Entry 7OW6 (X-ray diffraction, 2.64 A resolution); this record covers chains D and E of the 5 polymer chains in the assembly.

[Chain D]
Molecule: TCR alpha
From: Homo sapiens
Sequence (203 residues; row label = number of the first residue in the row):
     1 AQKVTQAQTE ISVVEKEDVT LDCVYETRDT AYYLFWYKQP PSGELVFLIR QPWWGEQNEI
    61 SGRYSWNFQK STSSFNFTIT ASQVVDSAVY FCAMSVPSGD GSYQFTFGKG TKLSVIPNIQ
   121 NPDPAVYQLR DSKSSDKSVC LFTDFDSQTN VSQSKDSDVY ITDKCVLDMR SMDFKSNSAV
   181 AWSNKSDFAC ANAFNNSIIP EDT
Not modelled in the structure: 153-156, 168-174, 186-188, 196-203
Cystine bridges: Cys23-Cys92, Cys140-Cys190
Reported in the primary citation:
  - specificity-determining residues: Arg50, Pro52, Trp53, Lys70 (from molecular simulation)

[Chain E]
Molecule: TCR beta
From: Homo sapiens
Sequence (246 residues; numbered 0 to 245; the number before each row is that of its first residue; numbering starts at 0):
     0 MNAGVTQTPK FRVLKTGQSM TLLCAQDMNH EYMYWYRQDP GMGLRLIHYS VGEGTTAKGE
    60 VPDGYNVSRL KKQNFLLGLE SAAPSQTSVY FCASKVGPGQ HNSPLHFGNG TRLTVTEDLN
   120 KVFPPEVAVF EPSEAEISHT QKATLVCLAT GFYPDHVELS WWVNGKEVHS GVCTDPQPLK
   180 EQPALNDSRY ALSSRLRVSA TFWQDPRNHF RCQVQFYGLS ENDEWTQDRA KPVTQIVSAE
   240 AWGRAD
Not modelled in the structure: 245
Cystine bridges: Cys23-Cys91, Cys146-Cys211
Reported in the primary citation:
  - specificity-determining residues: Lys94, Gln99, His100, Asn101 (from molecular simulation)

[Chain D / chain E interface]
Cross-chain cystine bridges: Cys165(D)-Cys172(E)
Residue-residue contacts - 80 pairs, chain D then chain E:
  Tyr33(D) with Asn101(E)
  Phe35(D) with Asn101(E); Ser102(E); Pro103(E), hydrophobic
  Tyr37(D) with Pro103(E); Leu104(E), hydrogen bond (side chain-backbone); Phe106(E), hydrophobic
  Gln39(D) with Gln37(E), hydrogen bond; Phe90(E)
  Gly43(D) with Phe90(E)
  Leu45(D) with Phe106(E), hydrophobic
  Phe47(D) with Pro103(E), hydrophobic
  Arg50(D) with Asn101(E), hydrogen bond (side chain-backbone); Pro103(E)
  Phe91(D) with Gln37(E)
  Asp100(D) with Val50(E)
  Gly101(D) with His100(E)
  Ser102(D) with Tyr31(E); Val50(E)
  Tyr103(D) with His100(E)
  Gln104(D) with Tyr33(E), hydrogen bond; Tyr48(E)
  Phe105(D) with Lys94(E); Ser102(E); Pro103(E), hydrophobic; Leu104(E), hydrophobic
  Phe107(D) with Tyr35(E); Leu43(E), hydrophobic; Leu104(E), hydrophobic; Phe106(E), hydrophobic
  Lys109(D) with Gly40(E); Met41(E); Gly42(E)
  Asp123(D) with His138(E), salt bridge
  Tyr127(D) with Ser132(E); Ala134(E), hydrophobic; Glu135(E); His138(E); Thr139(E)
  Gln128(D) with Ser132(E)
  Leu129(D) with Phe129(E), hydrophobic; Glu130(E); Pro131(E); Ser132(E); Thr143(E); Val145(E), hydrophobic
  Arg130(D) with Phe129(E); Glu130(E), hydrogen bond (backbone-backbone)
  Asp131(D) with Ala127(E); Val128(E); Phe129(E)
  Ser132(D) with Val128(E), hydrogen bond (backbone-backbone); Glu130(E); Glu239(E), hydrogen bond (side chain-backbone); Ala240(E)
  Lys137(D) with Ala127(E); Phe129(E)
  Ser138(D) with Phe129(E)
  Val139(D) with Phe129(E), hydrophobic; Leu147(E), hydrophobic
  Leu141(D) with Thr143(E)
  Thr143(D) with Arg196(E), hydrogen bond
  Asp144(D) with Arg196(E), salt bridge
  Tyr160(D) with Glu180(E), hydrogen bond (side chain-backbone)
  Thr162(D) with Asp174(E); Ser192(E); Arg194(E), hydrogen bond
  Cys165(D) with Cys172(E), disulfide; Thr173(E), hydrogen bond (side chain-backbone); Arg194(E)
  Val166(D) with Cys172(E), hydrogen bond (backbone-side chain)
  Leu167(D) with Gly170(E); Cys172(E), hydrophobic
  Ser176(D) with Arg196(E), hydrogen bond
  Ser178(D) with Arg194(E), hydrogen bond
  Val180(D) with Val145(E), hydrophobic; Arg194(E)
  Trp182(D) with Leu147(E), hydrophobic; Leu178(E), hydrophobic; Ala190(E), hydrophobic
Other interface residues (no listed pair), chain D (42 interface residues in all): Ser42, Asp163, Ala179
Other interface residues (no listed pair), chain E (47 interface residues in all): Gln99, Arg111, Thr149, Val171

[Summary]
The interface between chain D and chain E involves 42 residues on one side and 47 on the other, with 1
disulfide bond, 14 hydrogen bonds and 2 salt bridges. Polar contacts include Asp123(D)-His138(E),
Asp144(D)-Arg196(E) and Tyr37(D)-Leu104(E). From the paper: specificity determinants Arg50(D), Pro52(D) and
Lys94(E) among others.
Here chain D is TCR alpha and chain E is TCR beta, both from Homo sapiens. Entry 7OW6 (Crystal structure of a
TCR in complex with HLA-A*11:01 bound to KRAS G12D peptide (VVVGADGVGK)) was determined by X-ray diffraction
together with 7OW3, 7OW4, 7OW5 and 7PB2 from the same study.
